Entry 3F2O (X-ray diffraction, 2.05 A resolution); this record covers chains A and C.

== Chain A ==
Name: SPRY domain-containing SOCS box protein 1
Organism: Homo sapiens
UniProtKB: Q96BD6 (SPSB1_HUMAN); residues 24-233 here = UniProt positions 24-233
Sequence (233 residues; numbered 1 to 233; the number before each row is that of its first residue):
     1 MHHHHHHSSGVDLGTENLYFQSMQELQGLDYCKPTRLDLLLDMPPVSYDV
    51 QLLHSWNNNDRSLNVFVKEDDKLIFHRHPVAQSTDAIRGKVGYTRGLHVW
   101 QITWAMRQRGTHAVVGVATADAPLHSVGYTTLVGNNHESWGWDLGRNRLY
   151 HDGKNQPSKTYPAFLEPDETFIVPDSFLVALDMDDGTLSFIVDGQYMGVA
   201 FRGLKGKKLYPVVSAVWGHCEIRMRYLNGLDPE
Not modelled in the structure: 1-30
Differences from the reference sequence: expression tag (1-23)
UniProt features mapped onto this chain:
  - modified residue: Tyr-31 (Phosphotyrosine)
  - mutagenesis: Tyr-31 (Y31F: Loss of phosphorylation)

== Chain C ==
Name: 20-mer peptide from ATP-dependent RNA helicase vasa
Notes: EC 3.6.1.-
UniProtKB: P09052 (VASA_DROME); residues 184-203 here = UniProt positions 184-203
Sequence (20 residues; row label = number of the first residue in the row):
   184 DINNNNNIVEDVERKREFYI
Not modelled in the structure: 202-203
UniProt features mapped onto this chain:
  - region: Asp-184 to Ile-203 (Required for posterior localization in oocyte)
  - motif: Asp-184 to Asn-188 (B30.2/SPRY domain-binding motif)
  - mutagenesis: Asp-184 to Asn-188 (Enhances protein stability. Does not affect protein distribution in the oocyte), Asp-184 (D184A: Decreases interaction with gus), Ile-185 (I185A: Decreases interaction with gus), Asn-186 to Asn-189 (Strongly decreases interaction with gus), Asn-186 to Asn-188 (Abolishes interaction with gus), Asn-187 (N187A: Strongly decreases interaction with gus), Asn-188 (N188A: Strongly decreases interaction with gus), Asn-189 (N189A: Does not affect interaction with gus)
What the authors report for this chain:
  - contacts within the chain: Asp-184/Asn-188 (backbone contact)

== Chain A / chain C interface ==
Pairs across the interface - 34 pairs, chain A then chain C:
  Ser-62(A) / Glu-196(C)
  Leu-63(A) / Val-195(C)  hydrophobic
  Leu-63(A) / Glu-196(C)  hydrogen bond (backbone-side chain)
  Leu-63(A) / Arg-199(C)
  Asn-64(A) / Asp-194(C)  hydrogen bond
  Asn-64(A) / Val-195(C)  hydrogen bond (side chain-backbone)
  Asn-64(A) / Glu-196(C)  hydrogen bond (side chain-backbone)
  Arg-77(A) / Asn-188(C)  hydrogen bond
  Pro-79(A) / Asn-187(C)
  Pro-79(A) / Asn-188(C)
  Pro-79(A) / Asn-189(C)  hydrogen bond (backbone-backbone)
  Pro-79(A) / Val-192(C)  hydrophobic
  Val-80(A) / Asn-188(C)  hydrogen bond (backbone-side chain)
  Val-80(A) / Val-192(C)  hydrophobic
  Val-80(A) / Glu-193(C)
  Val-80(A) / Asp-194(C)
  Ala-81(A) / Asn-188(C)
  Ala-81(A) / Asn-189(C)  hydrogen bond (backbone-backbone)
  Ala-81(A) / Asn-190(C)
  Gly-110(A) / Asn-186(C)
  Thr-111(A) / Asn-186(C)  hydrogen bond (backbone-side chain)
  His-125(A) / Glu-196(C)
  Val-127(A) / Arg-197(C)
  Tyr-129(A) / Asp-184(C)  hydrogen bond
  Tyr-129(A) / Asn-186(C)
  Tyr-129(A) / Asn-188(C)  hydrogen bond
  Val-216(A) / Asn-186(C)
  Val-216(A) / Asn-188(C)  hydrogen bond (backbone-side chain)
  Trp-217(A) / Ile-185(C)
  Trp-217(A) / Asn-186(C)
  Trp-217(A) / Asn-187(C)
  Gly-218(A) / Asn-186(C)  hydrogen bond (backbone-backbone)
  Gly-218(A) / Asn-187(C)  hydrogen bond (backbone-side chain)
  Gly-218(A) / Asn-188(C)  hydrogen bond (backbone-side chain)
Interface residues without a listed pair, chain A (20 interface residues in all): Arg-61, His-78, Gln-82, Ser-83, His-219
Interface features reported in the paper:
  - specific contacts: Leu-63(A)/Glu-196(C), Asn-64(A)/Asp-194(C), Asp-184(C)/Tyr-129(A) (hydrogen bond)
  - interface residues, chain A: Arg-77(A), Thr-111(A), Tyr-129(A), Val-216(A), Gly-218(A)
  - interface residues, chain C: Asn-189(C)

== In short ==
20 residues of chain A and 14 residues of chain C are in contact, with 15 hydrogen bonds. Polar contacts
include Leu-63(A)/Glu-196(C), Asn-64(A)/Asp-194(C) and Asn-64(A)/Val-195(C). The paper describes contacts
between Leu-63(A) and Glu-196(C) and Asn-64(A) and Asp-194(C); a hydrogen bond between Asp-184(C) and
Tyr-129(A). The paper reports interface residues Arg-77(A), Thr-111(A) and Asn-189(C) among others; contacts
within the chain involving Asp-184(C) and Asn-188(C).
Here chain A is SPRY domain-containing SOCS box protein 1 (Homo sapiens) and chain C is a 20-mer peptide from
ATP-dependent RNA helicase vasa. Entry 3F2O (Crystal Structure of human splA/ryanodine receptor domain and
SOCS box containing 1 (SPSB1) in complex with ...) was determined by X-ray diffraction together with 3EMW,
2JK9 and 2V24 from the same study.
